7M10 - chains A and B; structure by X-ray diffraction, 1.15 A resolution.

[Chain A]
Protein: Lysine-specific demethylase PHF2
From: Homo sapiens
Notes: EC 1.14.11.-; fragment: PHD domain
UniProt: O75151 (PHF2_HUMAN); numbering as in UniProt (aligned over 1-70)
Sequence (74 residues; row label = number of the first residue in the row; numbers below 1 keep their minus sign (Gly-3 is residue -3)):
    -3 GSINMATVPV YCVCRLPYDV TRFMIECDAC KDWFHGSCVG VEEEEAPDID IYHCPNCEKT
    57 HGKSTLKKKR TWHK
Disordered / not traced: -3 to 2
Construct notes: expression tag (-3 to 0)
Swiss-Prot annotation at these positions:
  - zinc finger: Pro5 to Thr56 (PHD-type)
  - mutagenesis: Tyr7 (Y7A: Abolishes binding to H3K4me2 and H3K4me3), Trp29 (W29A: Abolishes binding to H3K4me2 and H3K4me3)
Metal / ion sites: Zn2+ site 1: Cys8, Cys10, His31, Cys34; Zn2+ site 2: Cys23, Cys26, Cys50, Cys53

[Chain B]
Protein: Serine/threonine-protein kinase VRK1 N-terminus peptide
Notes: EC 2.7.11.1
UniProt: Q99986 (VRK1_HUMAN); residues 1-12 here correspond to UniProt positions 2-13 (UniProt number = residue number + 1)
Sequence (12 residues; each row starts with the number of its first residue):
     1 PRVKAAQAGR QS
Disordered / not traced: 9-12
Modified positions: Lys4 (N-trimethyllysine; M3L)
Reported in the primary citation:
  - post-translational modification sites: Lys4 (citing earlier work)
  - contacts within the chain: Ala5-Gln7 (water-mediated contact)

[How chain A and chain B interact]
Residue-residue contacts (25; chain A residue first):
  Tyr7(A) with Lys4(B)
  Tyr14(A) with Lys4(B)
  Val16(A) with Ala5(B); Ala6(B); Gln7(B), hydrogen bond (backbone-backbone)
  Thr17(A) with Ala6(B); Gln7(B); Ala8(B)
  Phe19(A) with Val3(B), hydrophobic; Lys4(B); Ala6(B)
  Met20(A) with Val3(B); Lys4(B), hydrogen bond (backbone-backbone)
  Ile21(A) with Pro1(B), hydrophobic; Arg2(B)
  Glu22(A) with Pro1(B); Arg2(B), salt bridge
  Trp29(A) with Arg2(B); Val3(B); Lys4(B)
  Glu39(A) with Ala5(B); Ala6(B), hydrogen bond (side chain-backbone)
  Ala42(A) with Val3(B), hydrophobic
  Ile45(A) with Pro1(B)
  Tyr48(A) with Pro1(B), hydrophobic
Other interface residues (no listed pair), chain A (16 interface residues in all): Arg18, Asp24, Asp46
The authors on this interface:
  - specific contacts: Tyr7(A)-Lys4(B), Tyr14(A)-Lys4(B), Val16(A)-Gln7(B) (hydrophobic contact), Thr17(A)-Ala6(B) (hydrophobic contact), Phe19(A)-Val3(B) (hydrophobic contact), Met20(A)-Lys4(B), Ile21(A)-Pro1(B) (hydrophobic contact), Ile21(A)-Val3(B) (hydrophobic contact), Glu22(A)-Arg2(B), Trp29(A)-Lys4(B), Glu39(A)-Ala5(B) (backbone contact), Glu39(A)-Ala6(B), Ile45(A)-Pro1(B) (hydrophobic contact)
  - interface residues, chain B: Ala5(B)

[Overview]
The interface between chain A and chain B involves 16 residues on one side and 8 on the other, with 3 hydrogen
bonds and 1 salt bridge. Polar pairs include Glu22(A)-Arg2(B), Glu39(A)-Ala6(B) and Val16(A)-Gln7(B). The
paper describes contacts between Tyr7(A) and Lys4(B), Tyr14(A) and Lys4(B) and Met20(A) and Lys4(B) among
others; hydrophobic contacts between Val16(A) and Gln7(B), Thr17(A) and Ala6(B) and Phe19(A) and Val3(B) among
others; a backbone contact between Glu39(A) and Ala5(B). The paper reports the interface residue Ala5(B); a
modification site at Lys4(B).
Here chain A is Lysine-specific demethylase PHF2 (Homo sapiens) and chain B is Serine/threonine-protein kinase
VRK1 N-terminus peptide. Entry 7M10 (PHF2 PHD Domain Complexed with Peptide From N-terminus of VRK1) was
determined by X-ray diffraction.
